8RFJ - chains J and K of the 12 polymer chains in the assembly; structure by electron microscopy, 3.18 A resolution.

# Chain J
Molecule: Non-target strand (NTS-) DNA
Sequence (61 nucleotides; each row starts with the number of its first residue; numbers below 1 keep their minus sign (DC-13 is residue -13)):
   -13 CATCACGCAC GAAGACCAAG TCAATGCTTA GTCTAATACC TGCGCTCGTA TGACCCGACC
    47 G
Not modelled in the structure: -13 to -10, 23-47

# Chain K
Name: ATP-dependent DNA helicase DinG
From: Pseudomonas oleovorans
UniProtKB: A0A379PL92 (A0A379PL92_PSEOL); residue numbers follow UniProt; this construct covers 2-718
Amino-acid sequence (718 residues; each row starts with the number of its first residue):
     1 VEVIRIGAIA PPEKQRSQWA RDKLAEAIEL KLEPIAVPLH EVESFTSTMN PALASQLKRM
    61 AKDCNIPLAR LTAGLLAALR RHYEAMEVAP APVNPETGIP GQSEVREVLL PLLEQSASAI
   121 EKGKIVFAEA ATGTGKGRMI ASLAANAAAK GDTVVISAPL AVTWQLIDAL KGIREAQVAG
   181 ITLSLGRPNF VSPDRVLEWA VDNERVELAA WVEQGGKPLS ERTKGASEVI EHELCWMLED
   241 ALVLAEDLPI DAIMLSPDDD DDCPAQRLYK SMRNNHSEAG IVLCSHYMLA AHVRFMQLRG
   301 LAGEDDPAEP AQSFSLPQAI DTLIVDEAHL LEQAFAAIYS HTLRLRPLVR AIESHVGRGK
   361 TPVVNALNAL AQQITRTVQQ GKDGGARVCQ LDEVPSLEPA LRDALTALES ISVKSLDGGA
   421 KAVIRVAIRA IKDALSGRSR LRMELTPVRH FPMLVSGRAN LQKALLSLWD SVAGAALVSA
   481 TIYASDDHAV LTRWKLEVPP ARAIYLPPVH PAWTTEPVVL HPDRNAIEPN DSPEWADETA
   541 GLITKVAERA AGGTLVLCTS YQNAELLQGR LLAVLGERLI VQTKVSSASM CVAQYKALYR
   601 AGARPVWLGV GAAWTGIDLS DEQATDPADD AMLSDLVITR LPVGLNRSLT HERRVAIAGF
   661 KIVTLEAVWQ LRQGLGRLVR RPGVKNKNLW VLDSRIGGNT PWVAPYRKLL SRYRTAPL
Not modelled in the structure: 1-98, 260-262, 272-279, 302-311, 381-391, 412-417
Sequence notes: expression tag (1)

# Interface between chain J and chain K
Pairs across the interface (41; chain J residue first):
  DC13(J) with Phe660(K), base contact; Pro701(K), phosphate contact; Trp702(K), sugar contact
  DT14(J) with Val643(K), sugar contact; Gly644(K), base contact; Phe660(K), sugar contact; Arg695(K), phosphate contact; Trp702(K), phosphate contact
  DT15(J) with Arg640(K), salt bridge to the phosphate; Arg695(K), salt bridge to the phosphate
  DA16(J) with Pro447(K), base contact; Ser560(K), hydrogen bond to the phosphate; Arg640(K), salt bridge to the phosphate; Arg647(K), base contact
  DG17(J) with Thr559(K), phosphate contact; Ser560(K), phosphate contact; Tyr561(K), hydrogen bond to the phosphate; Gly611(K), sugar contact; Ala612(K), phosphate contact; Leu645(K), hydrogen bond to the base; Asn646(K), base contact; Arg647(K), base contact
  DT18(J) with Tyr561(K), phosphate contact; Ala612(K), phosphate contact
  DT20(J) with Pro188(K), phosphate contact; Asn189(K), sugar contact; Ser285(K), sugar contact; Tyr287(K), hydrogen bond to the base; Met288(K), phosphate contact
  DA21(J) with Gly186(K), phosphate contact; Arg187(K), sugar contact; Pro188(K), phosphate contact; Tyr287(K), base contact; Met288(K), phosphate contact; Ala291(K), sugar contact; Ile338(K), base contact
  DA22(J) with Arg187(K), phosphate contact; Gln312(K), phosphate contact; Ser313(K), hydrogen bond to the phosphate; Ile338(K), base contact; Arg429(K), base contact
Other interface residues (no listed pair), chain K (33 interface residues in all): Ala290, Phe295, Glu444, Val610, Val663

# Summary
Chain J and chain K form an interface of 9 and 33 residues respectively, with 5 hydrogen bonds and 3 salt
bridges. Among the polar pairs are DG17(J)-Leu645(K), DT20(J)-Tyr287(K) and DA16(J)-Ser560(K).
Chain J is Non-target strand (NTS-) DNA and chain K is ATP-dependent DNA helicase DinG (Pseudomonas
oleovorans); the structure, DNA bound type IV-A1 CRISPR effector complex with the DinG helicase from P.
oleovorans, was determined by electron microscopy (same publication as 8RC2, 8RC3, 8S35, 8S36 and 8S37).
